8I4K - chains A and B of the 4 polymer chains in the assembly; structure by X-ray diffraction, 1.84 A resolution.

== Chain A (and B) ==
Protein: Azami Red1.0
Source organism: Galaxea fascicularis
Notes: chain B of this document is another copy of the same molecule, construct and numbering; everything in this record applies to it too
Sequence (227 residues; each row starts with the number of its first residue; note: 2 numbers in that range are skipped by the numbering (no residue carries them; nothing is unmodelled there); numbers below 1 keep their minus sign (Gly-3 is residue -3)):
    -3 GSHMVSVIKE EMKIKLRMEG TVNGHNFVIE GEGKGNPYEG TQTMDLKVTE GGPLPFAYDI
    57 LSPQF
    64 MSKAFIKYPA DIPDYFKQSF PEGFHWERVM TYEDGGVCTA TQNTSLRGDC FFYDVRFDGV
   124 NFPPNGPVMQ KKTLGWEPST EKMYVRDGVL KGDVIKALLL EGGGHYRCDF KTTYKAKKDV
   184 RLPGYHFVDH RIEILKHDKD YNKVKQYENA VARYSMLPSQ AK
Unresolved in the structure: -3 to 1, 225
Modified / non-standard residues: Met64 ({(4Z)-4-(4-hydroxybenzylidene)-2-[3-(methylthio)propanimidoyl]-5-oxo-4,5-dihydro-1H-imidazol-1-yl}acetic acid; NRQ)
Covalently attached groups: covalent link Phe61-Met64
Bound ions: Ca2+: Glu96 (shared with 1 residue of chain C)

== Interface between chain A and chain B ==
Pairs across the interface (40; chain A residue first):
  Asn19(A) - His88(B)
  Asn19(A) - Glu90(B)
  Asn19(A) - Lys178(B)  hydrogen bond
  Gly20(A) - His88(B)
  Gly20(A) - Glu90(B)
  His88(A) - Asn19(B)
  His88(A) - Gly20(B)
  Glu90(A) - Asn19(B)
  Glu90(A) - Gly20(B)  hydrogen bond (side chain-backbone)
  Glu90(A) - Val123(B)
  Glu90(A) - Asn124(B)  hydrogen bond (side chain-backbone)
  Arg91(A) - Val123(B)
  Val92(A) - Val100(B)  hydrophobic
  Val92(A) - Asn124(B)
  Val100(A) - Val92(B)  hydrophobic
  Thr102(A) - Thr102(B)  hydrogen bond
  Thr102(A) - Asp121(B)
  Thr102(A) - Val123(B)
  Ala103(A) - Val123(B)
  Thr104(A) - Val123(B)
  Arg119(A) - Arg119(B)
  Arg119(A) - Asp121(B)
  Asp121(A) - Thr102(B)
  Asp121(A) - Arg119(B)
  Asp121(A) - Asp121(B)
  Val123(A) - Glu90(B)
  Val123(A) - Arg91(B)
  Val123(A) - Val92(B)  hydrophobic
  Val123(A) - Thr102(B)
  Val123(A) - Ala103(B)
  Val123(A) - Thr104(B)
  Asn124(A) - Glu90(B)  hydrogen bond (backbone-side chain)
  Asn124(A) - Val92(B)
  Asn124(A) - Lys174(B)  hydrogen bond (side chain-backbone)
  Asn124(A) - Thr176(B)  hydrogen bond
  Pro127(A) - Asp150(B)
  Asp150(A) - Pro127(B)
  Lys174(A) - Asn124(B)  hydrogen bond (backbone-side chain)
  Thr176(A) - Asn124(B)  hydrogen bond
  Lys178(A) - Asn19(B)  hydrogen bond
Other interface residues (no listed pair), chain A (24 interface residues in all): Thr17, Gly122, Pro126, Lys154, Thr175
Other interface residues (no listed pair), chain B (25 interface residues in all): Thr17, Gly122, Phe125, Asn128, Lys154, Thr175

== In short ==
24 residues of chain A and 25 residues of chain B are in contact, with 10 hydrogen bonds. Polar pairs include
Asn19(A)-Lys178(B), Glu90(A)-Gly20(B) and Glu90(A)-Asn124(B).
Both chains are Azami Red1.0 (Galaxea fascicularis). Entry 8I4K (Structure of Azami Red1.0, a red fluorescent
protein engineered from Azami Green) was determined by X-ray diffraction together with 8I4J from the same
study.
